Entry 5U2M (X-ray diffraction, 1.89 A resolution); this record covers chains A and B.

[Chain A (and B)]
Name: Nicotinamide phosphoribosyltransferase
Organism: Homo sapiens
Notes: EC 2.4.2.12; chain B of this document is another copy of the same molecule, construct and numbering; everything in this record applies to it too
UniProt: P43490 (NAMPT_HUMAN); numbering as in UniProt (aligned over 9-485)
Amino-acid sequence (477 residues; numbered 9 to 485; the number before each row is that of its first residue):
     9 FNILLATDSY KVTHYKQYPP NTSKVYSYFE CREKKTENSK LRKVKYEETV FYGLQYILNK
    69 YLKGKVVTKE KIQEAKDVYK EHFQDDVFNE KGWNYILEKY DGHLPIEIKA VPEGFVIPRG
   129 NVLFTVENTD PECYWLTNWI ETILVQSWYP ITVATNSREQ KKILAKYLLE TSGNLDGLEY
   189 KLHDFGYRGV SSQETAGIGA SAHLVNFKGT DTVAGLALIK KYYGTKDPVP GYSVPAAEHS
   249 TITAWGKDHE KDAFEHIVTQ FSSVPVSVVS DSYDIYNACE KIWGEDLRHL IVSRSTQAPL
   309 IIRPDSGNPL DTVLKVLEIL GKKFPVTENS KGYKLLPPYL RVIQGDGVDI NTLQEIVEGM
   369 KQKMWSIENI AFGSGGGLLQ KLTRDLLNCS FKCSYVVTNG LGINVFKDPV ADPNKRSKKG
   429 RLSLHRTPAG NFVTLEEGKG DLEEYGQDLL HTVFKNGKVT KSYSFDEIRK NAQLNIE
Not modelled in the structure: 42-53, 485
Small-molecule neighbours: 7T7 (N-[4-({[(3S)-oxolan-3-yl]methyl}carbamoyl)phenyl]-1,3-dihydro-2H-isoindole-2-carboxamide): Tyr188, His191, Phe193, Arg196, Asp219, Val242, Ala244, Ala245, Pro273, Ser275, Pro307, Ile309, Arg311, Ile351, Ala379
Reported in the primary citation:
  - binding site for 7T7: Tyr18

[Chain A / chain B interface]
Residue-residue contacts (225):
  Phe9(A) with Gln201(B)
  Leu13(A) with Tyr195(B); Val221(B)
  Ala14(A) with Tyr195(B)
  Thr15(A) with Tyr195(B); Asp219(B); Val221(B)
  Asp16(A) with Tyr195(B); Arg196(B), salt bridge; Asp219(B)
  Ser17(A) with Thr218(B); Asp219(B), hydrogen bond (backbone-backbone); Val221(B); Ser241(B)
  Tyr18(A) with Arg196(B), hydrogen bond; Asp219(B), hydrogen bond (backbone-side chain); Ala244(B); Ala245(B); Glu246(B), hydrogen bond
  Lys19(A) with Arg196(B); Glu246(B), salt bridge
  Thr21(A) with Pro243(B); Ala244(B); Phe269(B)
  His22(A) with Ala244(B), hydrogen bond (side chain-backbone); Glu246(B), salt bridge; Thr249(B)
  Lys24(A) with His264(B), hydrogen bond (backbone-side chain); Gln268(B); Phe269(B)
  Gln25(A) with Ala244(B); Ala245(B); Thr249(B), hydrogen bond; Trp253(B), hydrogen bond (backbone-side chain); His264(B); Ile265(B); Phe269(B)
  Tyr26(A) with Glu246(B); Ser248(B), hydrogen bond; Thr249(B); Ala252(B), hydrophobic; Trp253(B)
  Pro27(A) with Ala252(B); Trp253(B), hydrophobic
  Pro28(A) with Trp253(B)
  Tyr69(A) with Gln201(B)
  Val86(A) with Leu224(B), hydrophobic
  Tyr87(A) with Val221(B)
  Glu89(A) with Pro236(B); Val237(B); Tyr240(B)
  His90(A) with Thr218(B), hydrogen bond (side chain-backbone); Leu224(B); Gly239(B); Tyr240(B); Ser241(B), hydrogen bond (backbone-backbone)
  Phe91(A) with Ser241(B); Val242(B)
  Asp93(A) with Val272(B)
  Val95(A) with Phe269(B), hydrophobic
  Asn146(A) with Glu246(B), hydrogen bond; Ser248(B), hydrogen bond
  Glu149(A) with Arg196(B), salt bridge; Glu246(B)
  Thr150(A) with Tyr195(B); Arg196(B)
  Ile151(A) with Gln201(B)
  Val153(A) with Arg196(B)
  Gln154(A) with Tyr195(B), hydrogen bond (side chain-backbone); Arg196(B); Val198(B); Ser200(B); Gln201(B)
  Trp156(A) with Arg196(B), hydrogen bond (side chain-backbone); Gly197(B); Val198(B), hydrogen bond (side chain-backbone); Ser199(B); Gln388(B)
  Tyr157(A) with Ser199(B)
  Tyr195(A) with Leu13(B); Ala14(B); Thr15(B); Asp16(B); Thr150(B); Gln154(B), hydrogen bond (backbone-side chain)
  Arg196(A) with Asp16(B), salt bridge; Tyr18(B), hydrogen bond; Lys19(B); Glu149(B), salt bridge; Thr150(B); Val153(B); Gln154(B); Trp156(B), hydrogen bond (backbone-side chain); Arg392(B)
  Gly197(A) with Trp156(B); Arg392(B)
  Val198(A) with Gln154(B); Trp156(B), hydrogen bond (backbone-side chain)
  Ser199(A) with Trp156(B); Tyr157(B); Ser199(B), hydrogen bond; Thr203(B), hydrogen bond
  Ser200(A) with Gln154(B); Ser200(B), hydrogen bond; Glu202(B); Thr203(B), hydrogen bond
  Gln201(A) with Phe9(B); Ala14(B); Tyr69(B); Ile151(B); Gln154(B), hydrogen bond (backbone-side chain); Glu202(B), hydrogen bond (backbone-side chain)
  Glu202(A) with Ser200(B); Gln201(B), hydrogen bond (side chain-backbone); Glu202(B), hydrogen bond (backbone-side chain)
  Thr203(A) with Ser199(B), hydrogen bond; Ser200(B), hydrogen bond; Thr203(B), hydrogen bond
  Ile206(A) with Ser200(B)
  Thr218(A) with Ser17(B); His90(B), hydrogen bond (backbone-side chain)
  Asp219(A) with Thr15(B); Asp16(B); Ser17(B), hydrogen bond (backbone-backbone); Tyr18(B), hydrogen bond (side chain-backbone)
  Val221(A) with Leu13(B); Thr15(B); Tyr87(B), hydrophobic
  Leu224(A) with Val86(B), hydrophobic; His90(B)
  Lys228(A) with Val86(B)
  Pro236(A) with Glu89(B)
  Val237(A) with Glu89(B); His90(B)
  Gly239(A) with His90(B)
  Tyr240(A) with Glu89(B); His90(B)
  Ser241(A) with Ser17(B); His90(B), hydrogen bond (backbone-backbone); Phe91(B)
  Val242(A) with Phe91(B)
  Pro243(A) with Thr21(B)
  Ala244(A) with Tyr18(B); Thr21(B); His22(B), hydrogen bond (backbone-side chain); Gln25(B), hydrogen bond (backbone-side chain)
  Ala245(A) with Tyr18(B); Gln25(B)
  Glu246(A) with Tyr18(B), hydrogen bond; Lys19(B), salt bridge; His22(B), salt bridge; Tyr26(B); Asn146(B); Glu149(B)
  His247(A) with Lys415(B)
  Ser248(A) with Tyr26(B), hydrogen bond; Asn146(B), hydrogen bond; Cys401(B)
  Thr249(A) with His22(B); Gln25(B); Tyr26(B)
  Thr251(A) with Val413(B); Phe414(B)
  Ala252(A) with Tyr26(B), hydrophobic; Pro27(B); Val404(B); Ile411(B); Val413(B), hydrophobic
  Trp253(A) with Gln25(B), hydrogen bond (side chain-backbone); Tyr26(B); Pro27(B), hydrophobic; Pro28(B)
  Gly254(A) with Ile411(B)
  Lys255(A) with Phe414(B)
  His264(A) with Lys24(B); Gln25(B)
  Ile265(A) with Gln25(B)
  Gln268(A) with Lys24(B)
  Phe269(A) with Thr21(B); Lys24(B); Gln25(B); Val95(B), hydrophobic
  Val272(A) with Asp93(B)
  Asp279(A) with Pro417(B)
  Ser280(A) with Lys415(B); Asp416(B), hydrogen bond (backbone-backbone); Pro417(B)
  Tyr281(A) with Phe414(B); Asp416(B); Pro417(B); Val418(B), hydrogen bond (backbone-backbone)
  Asp282(A) with Val418(B)
  Asp313(A) with Lys423(B), hydrogen bond (backbone-side chain)
  Ser314(A) with Pro417(B); Lys423(B)
  Gly315(A) with Ala419(B)
  Asp354(A) with Lys423(B), salt bridge
  Gln388(A) with Trp156(B); Gln388(B); Leu390(B), hydrogen bond (side chain-backbone)
  Lys389(A) with Thr391(B)
  Leu390(A) with Gln388(B), hydrogen bond (backbone-side chain)
  Thr391(A) with Lys389(B)
  Arg392(A) with Arg196(B)
  Cys401(A) with Ser248(B)
  Val404(A) with Ala252(B)
  Ile411(A) with Ala252(B); Gly254(B)
  Val413(A) with Thr251(B); Ala252(B), hydrophobic
  Phe414(A) with Thr251(B), hydrogen bond (backbone-side chain); Tyr281(B)
  Lys415(A) with His247(B); Ser280(B)
  Asp416(A) with Ser280(B), hydrogen bond (backbone-backbone); Tyr281(B)
  Pro417(A) with Asp279(B); Ser280(B); Tyr281(B); Ser314(B)
  Val418(A) with Tyr281(B), hydrogen bond (backbone-backbone); Asp282(B)
  Ala419(A) with Gly315(B)
  Lys423(A) with Asp313(B), hydrogen bond (side chain-backbone); Asp354(B), salt bridge
Also at the interface, not in a pair above, chain A (102 interface residues in all): Gln92, Phe193, Ala204, Thr220, Ala222, Ile283, Tyr284, Arg311, Asp420
Also at the interface, not in a pair above, chain B (100 interface residues in all): Gln92, Phe193, Ala204, Ala222, Lys255, Ile283, Tyr284, Arg311, Asp420, Lys427

[Summary]
The interface between chain A and chain B involves 102 residues on one side and 100 on the other; the contacts
include 50 hydrogen bonds and 10 salt bridges. Polar pairs include Asp16(A)-Arg196(B), Lys19(A)-Glu246(B) and
His22(A)-Glu246(B). Chain A binds compound 7T7. The paper reports a binding site for 7T7 at Tyr18(A).
Chain A and chain B are both Nicotinamide phosphoribosyltransferase (Homo sapiens); the structure, Crystal
structure of human NAMPT with A-1293201, was determined by X-ray diffraction (same publication as 5U2N).
